7V55 - chain A; structure by X-ray diffraction, 3.00 A resolution.

[Chain A]
Molecule: Phospholipase D
Organism: Pseudomonas aeruginosa (strain ATCC 15692 / DSM 22644 / CIP 104116 / JCM 14847 / LMG 12228 / 1C / PRS 101 / PAO1)
UniProt: Q9HYC2 (Q9HYC2_PSEAE); residue numbers follow UniProt; this construct covers 1-1099
Amino-acid sequence (1099 residues; each row starts with the number of its first residue):
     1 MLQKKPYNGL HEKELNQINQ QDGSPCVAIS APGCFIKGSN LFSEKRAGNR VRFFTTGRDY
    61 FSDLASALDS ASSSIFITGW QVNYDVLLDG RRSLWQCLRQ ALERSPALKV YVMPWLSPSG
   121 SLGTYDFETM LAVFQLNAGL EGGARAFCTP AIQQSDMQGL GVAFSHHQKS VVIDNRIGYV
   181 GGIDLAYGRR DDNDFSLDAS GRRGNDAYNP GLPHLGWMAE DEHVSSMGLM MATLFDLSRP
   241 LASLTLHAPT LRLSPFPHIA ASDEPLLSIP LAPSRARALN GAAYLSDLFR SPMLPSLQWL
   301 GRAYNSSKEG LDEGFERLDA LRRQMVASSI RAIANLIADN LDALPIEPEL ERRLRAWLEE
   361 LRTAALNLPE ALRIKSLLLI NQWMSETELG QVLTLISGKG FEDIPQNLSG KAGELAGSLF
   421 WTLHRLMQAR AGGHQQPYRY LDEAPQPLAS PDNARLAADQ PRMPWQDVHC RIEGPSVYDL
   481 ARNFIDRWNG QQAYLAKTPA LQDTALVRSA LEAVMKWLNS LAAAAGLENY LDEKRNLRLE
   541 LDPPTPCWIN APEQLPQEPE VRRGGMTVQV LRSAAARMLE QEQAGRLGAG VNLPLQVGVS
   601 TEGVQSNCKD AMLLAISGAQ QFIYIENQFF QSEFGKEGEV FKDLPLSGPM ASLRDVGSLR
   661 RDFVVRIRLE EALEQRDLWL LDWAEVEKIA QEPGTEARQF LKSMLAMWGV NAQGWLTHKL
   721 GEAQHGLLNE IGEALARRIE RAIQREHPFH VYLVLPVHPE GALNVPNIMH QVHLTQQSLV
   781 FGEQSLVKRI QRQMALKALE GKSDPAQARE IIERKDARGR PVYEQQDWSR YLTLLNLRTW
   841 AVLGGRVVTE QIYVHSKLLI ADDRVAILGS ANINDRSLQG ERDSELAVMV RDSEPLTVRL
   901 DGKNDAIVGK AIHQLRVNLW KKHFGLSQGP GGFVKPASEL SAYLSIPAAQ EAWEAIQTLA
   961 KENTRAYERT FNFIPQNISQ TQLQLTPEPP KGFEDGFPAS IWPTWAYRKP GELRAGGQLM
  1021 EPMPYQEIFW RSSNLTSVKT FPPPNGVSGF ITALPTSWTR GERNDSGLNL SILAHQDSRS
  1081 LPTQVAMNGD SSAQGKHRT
Unresolved in the structure: 1-38, 119-125, 221-451, 523-539, 1075-1099
Bound ions: Ca2+: D194, G929, G931
From the paper describing this entry:
  - conformationally variable residues (helix shift, order/disorder transition): S119 to Y125, L501, A523 to L539
  - Ca2+ coordination: D194, Q928, G929, G931
  - mutagenesis - S1071A, I1072A, L1073A: decreased catalytic activity

[Overview]
D194, G929 and G931 form the Ca2+ site. The paper reports that S1071A, I1072A and L1073A reduce catalytic
activity; Ca2+ coordination by D194, Q928 and G929 among others.
Chain A is Phospholipase D (Pseudomonas aeruginosa (strain ATCC 15692 / DSM 22644 / CIP 104116 / JCM 14847 /
LMG 12228 / 1C / PRS 101 / PAO1)); the structure, Crystal structure of phospholipase D from Pseudomonas
aeruginosa PAO1 using in situ proteolysis, was determined by X-ray diffraction (same publication as 7WDK and
7V53).
